Entry 8G7U (electron microscopy, 4.00 A resolution); this record covers chains A and Y of the 6 polymer chains in the assembly.

# Chain A
Name: Antiviral innate immune response receptor RIG-I
From: Homo sapiens
Notes: EC 3.6.4.13
Reference sequence: O95786 (DDX58_HUMAN); numbering as in UniProt (aligned over 1-925)
Sequence (925 residues; each row starts with the number of its first residue):
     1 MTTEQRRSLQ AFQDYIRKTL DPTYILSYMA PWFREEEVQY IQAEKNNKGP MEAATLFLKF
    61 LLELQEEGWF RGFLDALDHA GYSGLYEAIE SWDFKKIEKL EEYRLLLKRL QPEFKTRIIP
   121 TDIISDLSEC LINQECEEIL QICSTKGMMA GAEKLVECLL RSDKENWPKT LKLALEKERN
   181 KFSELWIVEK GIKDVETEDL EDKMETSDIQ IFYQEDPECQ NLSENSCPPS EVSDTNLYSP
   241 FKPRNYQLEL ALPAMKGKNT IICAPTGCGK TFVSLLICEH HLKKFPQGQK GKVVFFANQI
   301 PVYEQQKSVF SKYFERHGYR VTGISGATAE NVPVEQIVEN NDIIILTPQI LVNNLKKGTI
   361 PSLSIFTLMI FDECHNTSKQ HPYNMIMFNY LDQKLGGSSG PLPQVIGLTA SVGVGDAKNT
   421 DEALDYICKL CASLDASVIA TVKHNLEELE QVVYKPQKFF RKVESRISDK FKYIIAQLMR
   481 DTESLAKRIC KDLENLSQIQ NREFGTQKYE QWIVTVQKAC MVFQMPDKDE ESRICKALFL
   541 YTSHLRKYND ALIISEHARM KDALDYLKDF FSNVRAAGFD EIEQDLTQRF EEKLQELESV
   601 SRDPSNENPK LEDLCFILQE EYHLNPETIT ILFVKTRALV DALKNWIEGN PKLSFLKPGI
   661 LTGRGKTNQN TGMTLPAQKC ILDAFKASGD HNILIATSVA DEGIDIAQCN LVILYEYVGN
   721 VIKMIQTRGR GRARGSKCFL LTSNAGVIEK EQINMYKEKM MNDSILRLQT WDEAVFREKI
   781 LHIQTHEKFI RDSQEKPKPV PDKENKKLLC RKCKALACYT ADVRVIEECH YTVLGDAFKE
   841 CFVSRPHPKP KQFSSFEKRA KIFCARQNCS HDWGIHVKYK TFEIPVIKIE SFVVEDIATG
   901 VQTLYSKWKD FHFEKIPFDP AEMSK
Unresolved in the structure: 1-240, 663-689, 700-705, 719-721, 924-925
Metal / ion sites: Zn2+: Cys-813, Cys-864
Curated features (UniProtKB/Swiss-Prot):
  - motif: Asp-372 to His-375 (DECH box)
  - binding site (ATP): Ala-264 to Thr-271
  - binding site (Zn(2+)): Cys-810, Cys-813, Cys-864, Cys-869
  - modified residue: Ser-8 (Microbial infection: Phosphoserine), Thr-170 (Phosphothreonine), Asn-495 (Microbial infection: Deamidated asparagine), Asn-549 (Microbial infection: Deamidated asparagine), Thr-770 (Phosphothreonine), Ser-854 (Phosphoserine), Ser-855 (Phosphoserine), Lys-858 (N6-acetyllysine), Lys-909 (N6-acetyllysine)
  - cross-link (Glycyl lysine isopeptide (Lys-Gly)): Lys-48 (interchain with G-Cter in ubiquitin), Lys-96 (interchain with G-Cter in ubiquitin), Lys-154 (interchain with G-Cter in ubiquitin), Lys-164 (interchain with G-Cter in ubiquitin), Lys-172 (interchain with G-Cter in ubiquitin), Lys-181 (interchain with G-Cter in ubiquitin), Lys-193 (interchain with G-Cter in ubiquitin), Lys-203 (interchain with G-Cter in ubiquitin), Lys-812 (interchain with G-Cter in ubiquitin)
What the authors report for this chain:
  - mutagenesis - F616A, I617A, L624A: decreased signaling in response to p3SLR14

# Chain Y
Molecule: p3dsRNA24b
From: Homo sapiens
Sequence (24 nucleotides; row label = number of the first residue in the row):
     1 XCUACAGUCG CGAAACGUAC GUCC
Modified / non-standard residues: UTP (uridine 5'-triphosphate) at position 1

# Chain A / chain Y interface
Pairs across the interface - 28 pairs, chain A then chain Y:
  Gln-299(A) with U22(Y), phosphate contact; C23(Y), phosphate contact
  Ile-300(A) with C23(Y), hydrogen bond to the phosphate; C24(Y), phosphate contact
  Gly-326(A) with C24(Y), phosphate contact
  Thr-347(A) with C24(Y), phosphate contact
  Gln-349(A) with C23(Y), sugar contact; C24(Y), sugar contact
  Ile-350(A) with C24(Y), phosphate contact
  Asn-353(A) with C24(Y), hydrogen bond to the sugar
  Gln-507(A) with G17(Y), base contact
  Glu-510(A) with U18(Y), sugar contact
  Val-514(A) with G17(Y), sugar contact
  Lys-518(A) with C16(Y), salt bridge to the phosphate; G17(Y), salt bridge to the phosphate
  Arg-546(A) with U18(Y), salt bridge to the phosphate
  Lys-635(A) with A19(Y), sugar contact
  Thr-636(A) with A19(Y), phosphate contact; C20(Y), phosphate contact
  Arg-637(A) with C20(Y), phosphate contact
  Thr-697(A) with C20(Y), phosphate contact; G21(Y), phosphate contact
  Ser-698(A) with C20(Y), hydrogen bond to the phosphate; G21(Y), hydrogen bond to the phosphate
  Lys-851(A) with C24(Y), base contact
  Phe-853(A) with C24(Y), base contact
  Ser-854(A) with C24(Y), phosphate contact
  Lys-907(A) with G17(Y), salt bridge to the phosphate
Also at the interface, not in a pair above, chain A (27 interface residues in all): Asn-298, Pro-301, Ser-325, Gln-511, Thr-662, Ser-906

# Summary
Chain A and chain Y form an interface of 27 and 9 residues respectively; the contacts include 4 hydrogen bonds
and 4 salt bridges. Polar pairs include Asn-353(A)/C24(Y), Ile-300(A)/C23(Y) and Ser-698(A)/C20(Y). The paper
reports that F616A, I617A and L624A of chain A reduce signaling in response to p3SLR14.
Here chain A is Antiviral innate immune response receptor RIG-I and chain Y is p3dsRNA24b, both from Homo
sapiens. Entry 8G7U (Cryo-EM structure of Riplet:RIG-I:dsRNA complex (end-semi-closed end)) was determined by
electron microscopy (same publication as 8G7T and 8G7V).
